PDB entry 2HT0 | X-ray diffraction, 2.00 A resolution | chains D and A of the 6 polymer chains in the assembly

[Chain D]
Molecule: 22-nt DNA strand
Sequence (22 nucleotides; numbered 37 to 16; the number before each row is that of its first residue; the depositors numbered this strand downwards along its sequence, so these rows (ascending numbers) run in the REVERSE of the deposited 5'-to-3' order):
    16 CGGTTTTTTCGTAACGAATAGT

[Chain A]
Name: Integration host factor alpha-subunit
Source organism: Escherichia coli
UniProtKB: P0A6X7 (IHFA_ECOLI); residues 1-99 here = UniProt positions 1-99
Chain sequence (99 residues; each row starts with the number of its first residue):
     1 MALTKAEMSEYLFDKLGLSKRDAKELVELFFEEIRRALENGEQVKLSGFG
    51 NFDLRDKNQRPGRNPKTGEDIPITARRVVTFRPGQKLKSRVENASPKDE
Not modelled in the structure: 1, 98-99
Swiss-Prot annotation at these positions:
  - mutagenesis: Pro65 (P65L: Alters DNA-binding specificity), Lys66 (K66S: Alters DNA-binding specificity)

[Interface between chain D and chain A]
Contacting residue pairs - 14 pairs, chain D then chain A:
  DT21(D) - Lys45(A)  salt bridge to the phosphate
  DT22(D) - Lys45(A)  phosphate contact
  DC30(D) - Arg82(A)  salt bridge to the phosphate
  DC30(D) - Lys88(A)  salt bridge to the phosphate
  DG31(D) - Arg55(A)  salt bridge to the phosphate
  DG31(D) - Arg82(A)  salt bridge to the phosphate
  DA32(D) - Arg55(A)  salt bridge to the phosphate
  DA32(D) - Lys57(A)  phosphate contact
  DA33(D) - Lys57(A)  phosphate contact
  DT34(D) - Pro61(A)  sugar contact
  DA35(D) - Arg60(A)  base contact
  DA35(D) - Pro61(A)  phosphate contact
  DG36(D) - Arg63(A)  sugar contact
  DT37(D) - Arg63(A)  hydrogen bond to the base
Also at the interface, not in a pair above, chain D (11 interface residues in all): DT20
Also at the interface, not in a pair above, chain A (10 interface residues in all): Ser47, Thr80

[Overview]
The interface between chain D and chain A involves 11 residues on one side and 10 on the other, with 1
hydrogen bond and 6 salt bridges. Among the polar pairs are DT37(D)-Arg63(A), DT21(D)-Lys45(A) and
DC30(D)-Arg82(A). From UniProt: 2 mutagenesis sites on chain A.
Chain D is a 22-nt DNA strand and chain A is Integration host factor alpha-subunit (Escherichia coli); the
structure, IHF bound to doubly nicked DNA, was determined by X-ray diffraction.
